PDB entry 8DJC | X-ray diffraction, 2.46 A resolution | chain A

# Chain A
Protein: Glycogen synthase kinase-3 beta
From: Homo sapiens
Notes: EC 2.7.11.26, 2.7.11.1
UniProt: P49841 (GSK3B_HUMAN); residues 1-420 here = UniProt positions 1-420
Amino-acid sequence (441 residues; each row starts with the number of its first residue; numbers below 1 keep their minus sign (Met-20 is residue -20)):
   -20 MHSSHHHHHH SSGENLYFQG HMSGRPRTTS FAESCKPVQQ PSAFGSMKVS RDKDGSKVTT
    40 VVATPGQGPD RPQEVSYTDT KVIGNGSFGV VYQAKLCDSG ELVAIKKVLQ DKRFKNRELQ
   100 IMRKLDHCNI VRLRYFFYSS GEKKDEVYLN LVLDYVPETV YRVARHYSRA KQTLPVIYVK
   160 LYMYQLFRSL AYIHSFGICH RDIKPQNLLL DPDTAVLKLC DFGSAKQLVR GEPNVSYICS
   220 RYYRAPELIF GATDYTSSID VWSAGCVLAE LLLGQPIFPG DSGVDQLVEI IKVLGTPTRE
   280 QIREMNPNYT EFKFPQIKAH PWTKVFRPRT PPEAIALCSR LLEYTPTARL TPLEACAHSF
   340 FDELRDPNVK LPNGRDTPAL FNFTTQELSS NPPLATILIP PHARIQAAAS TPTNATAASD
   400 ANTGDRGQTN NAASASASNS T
Unresolved in the structure: -20 to 34, 120-122, 285-298, 383-420
Sequence notes: initiating methionine (-20); expression tag (-19 to 0)
Ligand contacts: UAU ((4S)-N-{4-[(2S)-2-methylmorpholin-4-yl]pyridin-3-yl}-2-phenylimidazo[1,2-b]pyridazine-8-carboxamide): Ile62, Phe67, Val70, Ala83, Lys85, Val110, Leu132, Asp133, Tyr134, Val135, Pro136, Thr138, Arg141, Gln185, Asn186, Leu188, Cys199, Asp200

# Overview
Chain A binds compound UAU.
Chain A is Glycogen synthase kinase-3 beta (Homo sapiens); the structure, CRYSTAL STRUCTURE OF GLYCOGEN
SYNTHASE KINASE 3 BETA COMPLEXED WITH (4S)-N-{4-[(2S)-2-methylmorpholin-4-yl]
pyridin-3-yl}-2-phenylimidazo[1,2-b]pyridazine-8-carboxamide, was determined by X-ray diffraction together
with 8DJE from the same study.
